PDB entry 6XBU | X-ray diffraction, 3.29 A resolution | chains A and E of the 3 polymer chains in the assembly

[Chain A]
Name: DNA polymerase theta
Organism: Homo sapiens
Notes: EC 2.7.7.7
UniProt: O75417 (DPOLQ_HUMAN); the construct has insertions or renumbered stretches relative to UniProt, so the offset changes along the chain: 1819-1860 = UniProt 1819-1860; 1896-1917 = UniProt 1068-1089; 1935-2139 = UniProt 1935-2139; 2165-2170 = UniProt 2140-2145; 3 more segments
Sequence (652 residues; row label = number of the first residue in the row; note: 120 numbers in that range are skipped by the numbering (no residue carries them; nothing is unmodelled there)):
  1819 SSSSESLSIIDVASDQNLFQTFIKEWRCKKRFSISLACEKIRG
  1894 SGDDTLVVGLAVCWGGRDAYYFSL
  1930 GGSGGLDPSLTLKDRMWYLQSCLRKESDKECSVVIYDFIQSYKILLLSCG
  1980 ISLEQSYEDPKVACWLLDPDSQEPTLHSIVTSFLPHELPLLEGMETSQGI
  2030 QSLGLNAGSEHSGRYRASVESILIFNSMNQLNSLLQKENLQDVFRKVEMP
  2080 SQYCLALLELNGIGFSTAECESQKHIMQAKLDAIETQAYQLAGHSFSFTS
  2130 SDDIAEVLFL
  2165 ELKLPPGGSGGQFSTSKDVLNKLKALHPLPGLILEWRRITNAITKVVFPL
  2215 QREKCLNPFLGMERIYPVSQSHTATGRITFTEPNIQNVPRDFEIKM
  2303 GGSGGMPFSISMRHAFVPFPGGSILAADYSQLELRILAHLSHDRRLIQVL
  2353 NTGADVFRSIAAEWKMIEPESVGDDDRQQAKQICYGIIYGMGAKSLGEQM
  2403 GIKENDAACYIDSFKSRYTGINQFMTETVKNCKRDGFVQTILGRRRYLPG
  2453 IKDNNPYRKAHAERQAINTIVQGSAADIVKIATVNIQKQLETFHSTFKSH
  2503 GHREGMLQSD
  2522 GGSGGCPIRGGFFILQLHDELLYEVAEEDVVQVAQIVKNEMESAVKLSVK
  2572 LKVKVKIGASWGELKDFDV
Disordered / not traced: 1819-1822, 1894, 1930-1934, 2035-2037, 2117-2125, 2165-2177, 2303-2306, 2522-2526, 2588-2590
Sequence notes: linker (1861, 1894-1895, 1930-1934, 2171-2175, 2303-2306, 2522-2526); conflict Asp2378 (Leu in O75417)
Residues lining bound ligands: 2'-3'-dideoxyguanosine-5'-triphosphate (DG3): Asp2330, Glu2335, Lys2383, Tyr2387, Tyr2391, Asn2470, Gln2474, Asp2540
Swiss-Prot annotation at these positions:
  - region: Lys2167 to Pro2170 (Loop 1)
  - binding site (Mg(2+)): Asp2330, Tyr2331, Asp2540
Reported in the primary citation:
  - conformationally variable residues (domain motion, loop rearrangement): Lys2181, Glu2246
  - binding site for the 17-nt RNA strand (chain E): Glu2246

[Chain E]
Molecule: 17-nt RNA strand
Sequence (17 nucleotides; row label = number of the first residue in the row):
     1 CGUCCAAUGACAGCCGC
Disordered / not traced: 1-3, 11-17

[Interface between chain A and chain E]
Contacting residue pairs (23):
  Lys2209(A) with U8(E), hydrogen bond to the base; G9(E), sugar contact
  Thr2237(A) with A7(E), phosphate contact
  Ala2238(A) with A7(E), hydrogen bond to the phosphate
  Thr2239(A) with A6(E), phosphate contact
  Thr2243(A) with A7(E), sugar contact
  Asn2251(A) with A7(E), base contact; U8(E), base contact
  Tyr2391(A) with C4(E), hydrogen bond to the sugar
  Gly2392(A) with C4(E), phosphate contact
  Met2393(A) with C4(E), sugar contact
  Gly2394(A) with C4(E), hydrogen bond to the phosphate
  Lys2396(A) with C4(E), salt bridge to the phosphate
  Ser2397(A) with C4(E), hydrogen bond to the phosphate
  Arg2448(A) with A6(E), salt bridge to the phosphate
  His2463(A) with C5(E), salt bridge to the phosphate
  Arg2466(A) with C4(E), phosphate contact; C5(E), salt bridge to the phosphate
  Gln2467(A) with C5(E), phosphate contact; A6(E), phosphate contact
  Asn2470(A) with C5(E), hydrogen bond to the sugar; A6(E), phosphate contact
  Gln2474(A) with C5(E), base contact
Also at the interface, not in a pair above, chain A (20 interface residues in all): Asn2248, Thr2471

[Overview]
20 residues of chain A and 6 residues of chain E are in contact, with 6 hydrogen bonds and 4 salt bridges.
Polar contacts include Lys2209(A)-U8(E), Tyr2391(A)-C4(E) and Asn2470(A)-C5(E). The paper reports a binding
site for the 17-nt RNA strand (chain E) at Glu2246(A); conformational variability at Lys2181(A) and
Glu2246(A).
Here chain A is DNA polymerase theta (Homo sapiens) and chain E is a 17-nt RNA strand. Entry 6XBU (polymerase
domain of polymerase-theta) was determined by X-ray diffraction.
